4GKN - chains A and B of the 3 polymer chains in the assembly; structure by X-ray diffraction, 2.75 A resolution.

== Chain A ==
Protein: MHC class I antigen
Source organism: Homo sapiens
UniProt: A0A5B8RNS7 (A0A5B8RNS7_HUMAN); residues 1-276 here correspond to UniProt positions 25-300 (UniProt number = residue number + 24)
Sequence (276 residues; row label = number of the first residue in the row):
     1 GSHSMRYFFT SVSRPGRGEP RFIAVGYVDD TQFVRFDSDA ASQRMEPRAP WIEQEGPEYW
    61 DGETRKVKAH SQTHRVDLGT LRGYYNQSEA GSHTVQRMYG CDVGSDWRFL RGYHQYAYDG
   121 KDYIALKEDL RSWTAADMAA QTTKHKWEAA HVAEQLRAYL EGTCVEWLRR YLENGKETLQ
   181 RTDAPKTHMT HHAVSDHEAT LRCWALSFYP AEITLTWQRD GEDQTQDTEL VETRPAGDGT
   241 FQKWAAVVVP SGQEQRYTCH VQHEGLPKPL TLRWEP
Disulfide bonds: Cys101-Cys164, Cys203-Cys259

== Chain B ==
Protein: Beta-2-microglobulin
Source organism: Homo sapiens
UniProt: P61769 (B2MG_HUMAN); residues 1-99 here correspond to UniProt positions 21-119 (UniProt number = residue number + 20)
Sequence (100 residues; row label = number of the first residue in the row; numbering starts at 0):
     0 MIQRTPKIQV YSRHPAENGK SNFLNCYVSG FHPSDIEVDL LKNGERIEKV EHSDLSFSKD
    60 WSFYLLYYTE FTPTEKDEYA CRVNHVTLSQ PKIVKWDRDM
Sequence notes: initiating methionine (0)
Swiss-Prot annotation at these positions:
  - modified residue: Gln2 (Pyrrolidone carboxylic acid)
  - glycosylation: Ile1 (N-linked (Glc) (glycation) isoleucine), Lys19 (N-linked (Glc) (glycation) lysine), Lys41 (N-linked (Glc) (glycation) lysine), Lys48 (N-linked (Glc) (glycation) lysine), Lys58 (N-linked (Glc) (glycation) lysine), Lys91 (N-linked (Glc) (glycation) lysine), Lys94 (N-linked (Glc) (glycation) lysine)
Disulfide bonds: Cys25-Cys80

== How chain A and chain B interact ==
Pairs across the interface (53):
  Phe8(A) with Phe56(B), hydrophobic
  Phe9(A) with Phe56(B)
  Thr10(A) with Phe56(B); Phe62(B)
  Val12(A) with Ser33(B)
  Ile23(A) with Leu54(B)
  Tyr27(A) with Ser55(B); Tyr63(B)
  Gln32(A) with Asp53(B), hydrogen bond
  Arg35(A) with Asp53(B), salt bridge
  Arg48(A) with Asp53(B), salt bridge
  His93(A) with Met0(B)
  Gln96(A) with His31(B); Phe56(B); Trp60(B), hydrogen bond (side chain-backbone); Phe62(B)
  Arg97(A) with Phe56(B)
  Gln115(A) with Trp60(B)
  Tyr116(A) with Trp60(B)
  Ala117(A) with Trp60(B), hydrophobic
  Asp119(A) with Met0(B); Ile1(B); His31(B)
  Gly120(A) with His31(B), hydrogen bond (backbone-side chain)
  Lys121(A) with Met0(B); Ile1(B)
  Asp122(A) with Trp60(B), hydrogen bond
  Thr190(A) with Asp98(B), hydrogen bond
  His192(A) with Asp98(B)
  Arg202(A) with Asp98(B), salt bridge; Met99(B)
  Trp204(A) with Asp98(B), hydrogen bond; Met99(B)
  Val231(A) with Gln8(B)
  Glu232(A) with Lys6(B), salt bridge; Gln8(B), hydrogen bond (backbone-side chain); Tyr26(B); Ser28(B)
  Arg234(A) with Gln8(B), hydrogen bond; Tyr10(B); Tyr26(B); Met99(B), hydrogen bond (side chain-backbone)
  Pro235(A) with Tyr10(B), hydrogen bond (backbone-side chain); Asn24(B), hydrogen bond (backbone-side chain); Tyr26(B)
  Ala236(A) with Arg12(B), hydrogen bond (backbone-side chain); Asn24(B), hydrogen bond (backbone-side chain)
  Asp238(A) with Arg12(B); His13(B)
  Gln242(A) with Tyr10(B); Ser11(B); Arg12(B)
  Trp244(A) with Met99(B), hydrogen bond (side chain-backbone)
Also at the interface, not in a pair above, chain A (38 interface residues in all): Val25, Ser92, Thr94, Met98, Leu206, Thr233, Gly237
Also at the interface, not in a pair above, chain B (24 interface residues in all): Pro14, Leu65

== Summary ==
The interface between chain A and chain B involves 38 residues on one side and 24 on the other, with 14
hydrogen bonds and 4 salt bridges. Among the polar pairs are Arg35(A)-Asp53(B), Arg48(A)-Asp53(B) and
Arg202(A)-Asp98(B).
Chain A is MHC class I antigen and chain B is Beta-2-microglobulin, both from Homo sapiens; the structure,
A2-MHC Complex carrying FATGIGIITV, was determined by X-ray diffraction together with 4GKS from the same
study.
